Entry 7OUL (X-ray diffraction, 2.80 A resolution); this record covers chains C and E of the 5 polymer chains in the assembly.

# Chain C
Name: Multidrug efflux pump subunit AcrB
From: Escherichia coli
UniProtKB: P31224 (ACRB_ECOLI); residue numbers follow UniProt; this construct covers 1-1049
Sequence (1057 residues; row label = number of the first residue in the row):
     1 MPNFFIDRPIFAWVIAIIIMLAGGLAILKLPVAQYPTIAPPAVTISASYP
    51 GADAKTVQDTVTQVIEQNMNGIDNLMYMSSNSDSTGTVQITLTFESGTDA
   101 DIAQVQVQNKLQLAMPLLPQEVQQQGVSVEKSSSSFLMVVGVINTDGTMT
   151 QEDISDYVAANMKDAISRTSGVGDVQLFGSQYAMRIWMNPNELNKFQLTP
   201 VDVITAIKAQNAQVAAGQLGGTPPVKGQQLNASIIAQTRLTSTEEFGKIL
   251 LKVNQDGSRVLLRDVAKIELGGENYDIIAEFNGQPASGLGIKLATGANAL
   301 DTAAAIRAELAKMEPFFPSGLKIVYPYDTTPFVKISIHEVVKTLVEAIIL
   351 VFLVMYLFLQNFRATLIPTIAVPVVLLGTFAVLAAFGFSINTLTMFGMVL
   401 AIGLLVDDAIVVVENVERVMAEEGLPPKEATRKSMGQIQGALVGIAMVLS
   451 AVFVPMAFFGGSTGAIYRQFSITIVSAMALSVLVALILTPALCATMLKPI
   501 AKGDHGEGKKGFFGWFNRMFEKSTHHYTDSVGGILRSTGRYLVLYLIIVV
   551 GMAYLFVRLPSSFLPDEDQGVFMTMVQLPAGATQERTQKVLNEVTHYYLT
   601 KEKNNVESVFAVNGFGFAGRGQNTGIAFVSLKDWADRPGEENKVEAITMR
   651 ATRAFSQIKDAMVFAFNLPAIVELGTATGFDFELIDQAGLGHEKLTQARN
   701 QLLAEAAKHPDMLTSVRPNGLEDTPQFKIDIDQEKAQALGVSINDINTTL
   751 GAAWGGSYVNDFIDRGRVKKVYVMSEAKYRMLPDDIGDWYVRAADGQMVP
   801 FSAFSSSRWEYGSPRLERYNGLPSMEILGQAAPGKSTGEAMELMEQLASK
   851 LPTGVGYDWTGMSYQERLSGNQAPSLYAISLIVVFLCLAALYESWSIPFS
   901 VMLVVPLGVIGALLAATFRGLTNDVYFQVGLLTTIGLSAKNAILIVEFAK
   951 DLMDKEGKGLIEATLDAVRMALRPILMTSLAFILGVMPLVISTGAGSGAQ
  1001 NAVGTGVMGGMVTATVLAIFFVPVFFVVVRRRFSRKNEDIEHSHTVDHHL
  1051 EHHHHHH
Unresolved in the structure: 1034-1057
Differences from the reference sequence: engineered mutation A971 (Arg in P31224); expression tag (1050-1057)
Curated features (UniProtKB/Swiss-Prot):
  - mutagenesis: H526 (H526Y: Partially restores chloramphenicol resistance to an AcrZ G30R mutant)
Small-molecule neighbours:
  - tetradecane (C14): P455, F458, F459, N871, Q872, S875, I879
  - LPX ((2S)-3-{[(R)-(2-aminoethoxy)(hydroxy)phosphoryl]oxy}-2-hydroxypropyl hexadecanoate): I882, F885, L886, E893, S894, W895, S896, I897, F1033
What the authors report for this chain:
  - mutagenesis - I438A, I445A, I943A, L944A: decreased growth in response to all AcrB substrates tested

# Chain E
Name: Darpin
From: synthetic construct
Notes: antibody fragment or engineered binder
Sequence (169 residues; each row starts with the number of its first residue):
     1 MRGSHHHHHHGSDLGKKLLEAARAGRDDEVRILMANGADVNAADVVGWTP
    51 LHLAAYWGHLEIVEVLLKNGADVNAYDTLGSTPLHLAAHFGHLEIVEVLL
   101 KNGADVNAKDDNGITPLHLAANRGHLEIVEVLLKYGADVNAQDKFGKTAF
   151 DISINNGNEDLAEILQKLN
Unresolved in the structure: 1-12, 167-169

# Interface between chain C and chain E
Pairs across the interface (10):
  L230(C) with V45(E), hydrophobic; V46(E), hydrophobic
  K248(C) with N155(E); N156(E), hydrogen bond
  R259(C) with K147(E)
  L261(C) with N155(E)
  R263(C) with I154(E), hydrogen bond (side chain-backbone); N155(E), hydrogen bond (side chain-backbone); N156(E); G157(E)
Also at the interface, not in a pair above, chain C (6 interface residues in all): Q229
Also at the interface, not in a pair above, chain E (8 interface residues in all): N122

# In short
Chain C and chain E form an interface of 6 and 8 residues respectively, with 3 hydrogen bonds. Polar pairs
include K248(C)-N156(E), R263(C)-I154(E) and R263(C)-N155(E). Ligands of chain C: compound LPX and
tetradecane. The paper reports that I438A, I445A and I943A of chain C, among others, reduce growth in response
to all AcrB substrates tested.
Here chain C is Multidrug efflux pump subunit AcrB (Escherichia coli) and chain E is Darpin (synthetic
construct). Entry 7OUL (BDM88832 inhibitor bound to the transmembrane domain of AcrB-R971A) was determined by
X-ray diffraction, deposited together with 7OUK and 7OUM.
